PDB entry 8C1B | electron microscopy, 3.80 A resolution | chains R and X of the 3 polymer chains in the assembly

Chain R:
Name: High affinity immunoglobulin epsilon receptor subunit alpha
From: Homo sapiens
UniProt: P12319 (FCERA_HUMAN); residues 4-172 here correspond to UniProt positions 29-197 (UniProt number = residue number + 25)
Chain sequence (169 residues; numbered 4 to 172; the number before each row is that of its first residue):
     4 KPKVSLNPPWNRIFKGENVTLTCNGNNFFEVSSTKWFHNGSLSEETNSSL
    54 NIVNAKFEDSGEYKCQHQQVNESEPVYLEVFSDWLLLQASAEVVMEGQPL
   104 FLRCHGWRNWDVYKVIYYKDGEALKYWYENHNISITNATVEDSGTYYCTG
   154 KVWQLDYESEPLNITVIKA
Swiss-Prot annotation at these positions:
  - glycosylation (N-linked (GlcNAc...) asparagine): Asn21, Asn42, Asn50, Asn74, Asn135, Asn140, Asn166
Disulfides: Cys26-Cys68, Cys107-Cys151
Covalently attached groups: N-acetylglucosamine (NAG) linked to Asn21, Asn135, Asn166; glycan linked to Asn42

Chain X:
Name: Immunoglobulin heavy constant epsilon
From: Homo sapiens
UniProt: P01854 (IGHE_HUMAN); residues 224-539 here correspond to UniProt positions 108-423 (UniProt number = residue number - 116)
Chain sequence (319 residues; each row starts with the number of its first residue):
   224 DFTPPTVKILQSSCDGGGHFPPTIQLLCLVSGYTPGTINITWLEDGQVMD
   274 VDLSTASTTQEGELASTQSELTLSQKHWLSDRTYTCQVTYQGHTFEDSTK
   324 KCADSNPRGVSAYLSRPSPFDLFIRKSPTITCLVVDLAPSKGTVNLTWSR
   374 ASGKPVNHSTRKEEKQRNGTLTVTSTLPVGTRDWIEGETYQCRVTHPHLP
   424 RALMRSTTKTSGPRAAPEVYAFATPEWPGSRDKRTLACLIQNFMPEDISV
   474 QWLHNEVQLPDARHSTTQPRKTKGSGFFVFSRLEVTRAEWEQKDEFICRA
   524 VHEAASPSQTVQRAVSSVA
Differences from the reference sequence: expression tag (540-542)
Swiss-Prot annotation at these positions:
  - glycosylation (N-linked (GlcNAc...) asparagine): Asn262, Asn368, Asn380, Asn391
Disulfides: Cys251-Cys309, Cys355-Cys415, Cys461-Cys521
Covalently attached groups: N-acetylglucosamine (NAG) linked to Asn391

How chain R and chain X interact:
Contacting residue pairs - 21 pairs, chain R then chain X:
  Lys117(R) with Gly332(X); Asp359(X), salt bridge
  Ile119(R) with Asn391(X)
  Tyr121(R) with Arg390(X); Asn391(X)
  Gly124(R) with Arg390(X), hydrogen bond (backbone-side chain)
  Glu125(R) with Arg390(X)
  Ala126(R) with Arg390(X); Asn391(X); Gly392(X)
  Tyr129(R) with Asp359(X), hydrogen bond; Leu360(X); Ala361(X), hydrophobic; Pro362(X); Gly392(X)
  Trp130(R) with His421(X)
  Tyr131(R) with Arg331(X); Asp359(X); Leu360(X); Ala361(X), hydrogen bond (side chain-backbone)
  Glu132(R) with Arg331(X), salt bridge
Also at the interface, not in a pair above, chain X (12 interface residues in all): Thr393, His419

Summary:
The interface between chain R and chain X involves 10 residues on one side and 12 on the other, with 3
hydrogen bonds and 2 salt bridges. Polar pairs include Lys117(R)-Asp359(X), Glu132(R)-Arg331(X) and
Gly124(R)-Arg390(X). N-acetylglucosamine is covalently linked to Asn21(R), Asn135(R) and Asn166(R).
Chain R is High affinity immunoglobulin epsilon receptor subunit alpha and chain X is Immunoglobulin heavy
constant epsilon, both from Homo sapiens; the structure, Focused map for structure of IgE bound to the
ectodomain of FceRIa, was determined by electron microscopy.
